Entry 9F93 (X-ray diffraction, 1.54 A resolution); this record covers chain A.

Chain A:
Name: Trans-2,3-dihydro-3-hydroxyanthranilate isomerase
Organism: Pseudomonas fluorescens
Notes: EC 5.3.3.17
Reference sequence: Q51792 (PHZF_PSEFL); numbering as in UniProt (aligned over 1-278)
Amino-acid sequence (298 residues; row label = number of the first residue in the row; numbers below 1 keep their minus sign (Met-19 is residue -19)):
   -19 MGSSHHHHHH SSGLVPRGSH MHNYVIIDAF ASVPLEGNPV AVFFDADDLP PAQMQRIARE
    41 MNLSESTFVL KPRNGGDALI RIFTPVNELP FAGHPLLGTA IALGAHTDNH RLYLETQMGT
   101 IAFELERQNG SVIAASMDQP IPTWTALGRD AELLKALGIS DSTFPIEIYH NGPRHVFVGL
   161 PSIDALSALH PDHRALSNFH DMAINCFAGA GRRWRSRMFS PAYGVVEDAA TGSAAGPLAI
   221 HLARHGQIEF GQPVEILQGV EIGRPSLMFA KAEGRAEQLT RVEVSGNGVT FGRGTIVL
Unresolved in the structure: -19 to 0
Construct notes: initiating methionine (-19); expression tag (-18 to 0)
Swiss-Prot annotation at these positions:
  - active site: Glu45
Residues lining bound ligands: 2-azanyl-5-(4-fluorophenyl)benzoic acid (A1IAV): Glu45, Leu69, Pro70, Phe71, Ala72, Gly73, His74, Pro75, Gly152, Pro153, Tyr203, Ser213

Overview:
Bound to chain A: 2-azanyl-5-(4-fluorophenyl)benzoic acid. Curated annotation (UniProt) lists active-site
residue Glu45.
Chain A is Trans-2,3-dihydro-3-hydroxyanthranilate isomerase (Pseudomonas fluorescens); the structure, Complex
of phenazine biosynthesis enzyme PhzF with 2-amino-5-(4-fluorophenyl)benzoic acid, was determined by X-ray
diffraction together with 9F92, 9F94, 9F95 and 9F96 from the same study.
